1NXK - chain A; structure by X-ray diffraction, 2.70 A resolution.

Chain A:
Name: MAP kinase-activated protein kinase 2
Organism: Homo sapiens
Notes: EC 2.7.1.-; fragment: mk2
Reference sequence: P49137 (MAPK2_HUMAN); numbering as in UniProt (aligned over 1-400)
Chain sequence (400 residues; numbered 1 to 400; the number before each row is that of its first residue):
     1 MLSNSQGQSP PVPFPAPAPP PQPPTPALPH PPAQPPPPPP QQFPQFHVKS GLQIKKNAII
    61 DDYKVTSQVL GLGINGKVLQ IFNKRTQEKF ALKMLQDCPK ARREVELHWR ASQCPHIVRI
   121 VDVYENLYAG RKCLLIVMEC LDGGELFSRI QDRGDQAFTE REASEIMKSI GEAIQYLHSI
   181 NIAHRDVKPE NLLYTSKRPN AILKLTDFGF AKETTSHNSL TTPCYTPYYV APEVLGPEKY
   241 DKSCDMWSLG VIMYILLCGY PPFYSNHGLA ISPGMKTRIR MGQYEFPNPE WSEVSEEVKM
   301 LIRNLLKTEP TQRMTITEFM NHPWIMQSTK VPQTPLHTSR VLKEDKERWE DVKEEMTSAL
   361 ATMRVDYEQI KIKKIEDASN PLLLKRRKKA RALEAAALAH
Disordered / not traced: 1-41, 154-156, 216-226, 346-400
Modified positions: Mse94, Mse138, Mse167, Mse246, Mse253, Mse275, Mse281, Mse300, Mse314, Mse320, Mse326 (selenomethionine; parent Met); Mse356 (selenomethionine)
Construct notes: modified residue (94, 138, 167, 246, 253, 275, 281, 300, 314, 320, 326, 356)
Small-molecule neighbours: staurosporine (STU): Leu70, Gly71, Leu72, Gly73, Val78, Ala91, Lys93, Val118, Mse138, Glu139, Cys140, Leu141, Glu190, Asn191, Leu193, Thr206, Asp207
Curated features (UniProtKB/Swiss-Prot):
  - region: Ser328 to Arg364 (Autoinhibitory helix), Asp366 to Ala390 (p38 MAPK-binding site)
  - motif: Mse356 to Val365 (Nuclear export signal (NES)), Lys371 to Lys374 (Bipartite nuclear localization signal 1), Lys385 to Lys389 (Bipartite nuclear localization signal 2)
  - active site: Asp186 (Proton acceptor)
  - binding site (ATP): Leu70 to Val78, Lys93
  - binding site (staurosporine): Glu139 to Leu141
  - modified residue: Ser9 (Phosphoserine), Thr25 (Phosphothreonine), Thr222 (Phosphothreonine), Ser272 (Phosphoserine), Ser328 (Phosphoserine), Thr334 (Phosphothreonine)
  - cross-link: Lys353 (Glycyl lysine isopeptide (Lys-Gly) (interchain with G-Cter in SUMO))
  - mutagenesis: Lys93 (K93R: Kinase defective mutant, abolishes activity), Asp207 (D207A: Kinase defective mutant, abolishes activity), Thr222 (T222A: Strong decrease in kinase activity; T222D: Mimicks phosphorylation state, leading to slight increase of basal kinase activity ...), Ser272 (S272A: Strong decrease in kinase activity; S272D: Mimicks phosphorylation state, leading to slight increase of basal kinase activity), Thr334 (T334A: Slight decrease in kinase activity; T334D/E: Mimicks phosphorylation state, leading to elevated basal kinase activity ...), Lys353 (K353R: Induces decreased sumoylation and increase in protein kinase activity)
Reported in the primary citation:
  - binding site for staurosporine: Glu139, Leu141, Glu190
  - contacts within the chain: Lys93-Glu104 (salt bridge)
  - conformationally variable residues (loop rearrangement, order/disorder transition): Ile74, Asn83 to Glu88, Ser216 to Thr226
  - post-translational modification sites: Thr222, Ser272, Thr334, Thr338 (citing earlier work)
  - catalytic residues: Asp186 (proposed by the authors, not directly observed)

Overview:
Bound to chain A: staurosporine. Curated annotation (UniProt) lists active-site residue Asp186, 10 ATP-binding
residues, 3 staurosporine-binding residues and 6 mutagenesis sites. The paper reports the catalytic residue
Asp186; a binding site for staurosporine at Glu139, Leu141 and Glu190.
Chain A is MAP kinase-activated protein kinase 2 (Homo sapiens); the structure, Crystal structure of
staurosporine bound to MAP KAP kinase 2, was determined by X-ray diffraction together with 1NY3 from the same
study.
